PDB entry 6HVU | X-ray diffraction, 2.90 A resolution | chains B and C of the 28 polymer chains in the assembly

== Chain B ==
Protein: Proteasome subunit alpha type-3
Organism: Saccharomyces cerevisiae S288C
Notes: EC 3.4.25.1
Reference sequence: P23638 (PSA3_YEAST); residues 0-257 here correspond to UniProt positions 1-258 (UniProt number = residue number + 1)
Amino-acid sequence (258 residues; each row starts with the number of its first residue; numbering starts at 0):
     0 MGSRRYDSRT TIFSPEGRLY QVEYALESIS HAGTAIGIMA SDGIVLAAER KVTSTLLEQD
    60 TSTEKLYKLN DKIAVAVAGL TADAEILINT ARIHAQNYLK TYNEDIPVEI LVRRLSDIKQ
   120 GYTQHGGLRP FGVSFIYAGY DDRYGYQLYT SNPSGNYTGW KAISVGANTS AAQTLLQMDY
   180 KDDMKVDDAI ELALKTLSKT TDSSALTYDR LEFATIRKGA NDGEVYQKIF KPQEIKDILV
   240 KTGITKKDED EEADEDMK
Unresolved in the structure: 0, 245-257
Curated features (UniProtKB/Swiss-Prot):
  - cross-link (Glycyl lysine isopeptide (Lys-Gly)): Lys99 (interchain with G-Cter in ubiquitin), Lys198 (interchain with G-Cter in ubiquitin), Lys230 (interchain with G-Cter in ubiquitin)

== Chain C ==
Protein: Proteasome subunit alpha type-4
Organism: Saccharomyces cerevisiae S288C
Notes: EC 3.4.25.1
Reference sequence: P40303 (PSA4_YEAST); residues -1 to 252 here correspond to UniProt positions 1-254 (UniProt number = residue number + 2)
Amino-acid sequence (254 residues; each row starts with the number of its first residue; numbers below 1 keep their minus sign (Met-1 is residue -1)):
    -1 MSGYDRALSI FSPDGHIFQV EYALEAVKRG TCAVGVKGKN CVVLGCERRS TLKLQDTRIT
    59 PSKVSKIDSH VVLSFSGLNA DSRILIEKAR VEAQSHRLTL EDPVTVEYLT RYVAGVQQRY
   119 TQSGGVRPFG VSTLIAGFDP RDDEPKLYQT EPSGIYSSWS AQTIGRNSKT VREFLEKNYD
   179 RKEPPATVEE CVKLTVRSLL EVVQTGAKNI EITVVKPDSD IVALSSEEIN QYVTQIEQEK
   239 QEQQEQDKKK KSNH
Unresolved in the structure: -1 to 0, 241-252
Curated features (UniProtKB/Swiss-Prot):
  - modified residue: Thr58 (Phosphothreonine)

== How chain B and chain C interact ==
Residue-residue contacts (74):
  Arg3(B) - Arg4(C)  hydrogen bond (backbone-side chain)
  Asp6(B) - Tyr2(C)  hydrogen bond
  Asp6(B) - Arg4(C)  salt bridge
  Arg8(B) - Arg4(C)
  Thr10(B) - Leu6(C)
  Thr10(B) - Arg125(C)
  Ile11(B) - Gln17(C)
  Phe12(B) - Gln17(C)  hydrogen bond (backbone-side chain)
  Phe12(B) - Tyr20(C)  hydrophobic
  Phe12(B) - Ala21(C)  hydrophobic
  Phe12(B) - Ala24(C)  hydrophobic
  Phe12(B) - Leu76(C)  hydrophobic
  Phe12(B) - Arg125(C)
  Phe12(B) - Pro126(C)
  Phe12(B) - Gly128(C)
  Ser13(B) - Tyr20(C)
  Pro14(B) - Tyr20(C)  hydrophobic
  Pro14(B) - Glu23(C)
  Glu15(B) - Glu23(C)
  Glu15(B) - Arg27(C)  hydrogen bond (backbone-side chain)
  Gly16(B) - Tyr20(C)
  Gly16(B) - Glu23(C)
  Gly16(B) - Ala24(C)
  Gly16(B) - Arg27(C)  hydrogen bond (backbone-side chain)
  Arg17(B) - Arg27(C)
  Leu18(B) - Leu76(C)  hydrophobic
  Leu18(B) - Arg125(C)
  Met38(B) - Asp54(C)
  Arg112(B) - Arg81(C)
  Ser115(B) - Arg81(C)  hydrogen bond (backbone-side chain)
  Asp116(B) - Arg81(C)  salt bridge
  Asp116(B) - Ile82(C)
  Gln119(B) - Ala78(C)
  Gln119(B) - Asp79(C)
  Gln119(B) - Ile82(C)
  Thr122(B) - Arg125(C)  hydrogen bond (backbone-side chain)
  Gln123(B) - Tyr118(C)
  Gln123(B) - Gly123(C)
  Gln123(B) - Val124(C)
  Gln123(B) - Arg125(C)  hydrogen bond (backbone-backbone)
  Gln123(B) - Pro126(C)
  Gln123(B) - Phe127(C)
  His124(B) - Gly123(C)
  His124(B) - Val124(C)
  Gly125(B) - Tyr2(C)
  Gly125(B) - Gly123(C)
  Gly126(B) - Tyr2(C)
  Tyr143(B) - Arg56(C)  hydrogen bond (backbone-side chain)
  Tyr143(B) - Ile57(C)  hydrophobic
  Tyr145(B) - Arg56(C)  hydrogen bond (backbone-side chain)
  Gln146(B) - Ile57(C)
  Leu147(B) - Ile57(C)
  Tyr148(B) - Ile57(C)
  Ser153(B) - Ala78(C)
  Gly154(B) - Ala78(C)
  Gly154(B) - Arg81(C)  hydrogen bond (backbone-side chain)
  Asn155(B) - Asn77(C)
  Asn155(B) - Ala78(C)
  Tyr156(B) - Pro59(C)  hydrophobic
  Tyr156(B) - Arg81(C)
  Gly158(B) - Gln53(C)
  Gly158(B) - Asp54(C)  hydrogen bond (backbone-backbone)
  Gly158(B) - Ile57(C)
  Gly158(B) - Thr58(C)  hydrogen bond (backbone-side chain)
  Trp159(B) - Leu50(C)  hydrophobic
  Trp159(B) - Lys51(C)
  Trp159(B) - Leu52(C)
  Trp159(B) - Gln53(C)
  Trp159(B) - Asp54(C)
  Lys160(B) - Leu52(C)  hydrogen bond (backbone-backbone)
  Lys160(B) - Gln53(C)
  Ala161(B) - Leu52(C)
  Leu175(B) - Leu52(C)
  Gln176(B) - Leu52(C)
Also at the interface, not in a pair above, chain B (41 interface residues in all): Glu108, Thr157, Gln172, Tyr179

== Summary ==
The interface between chain B and chain C involves 41 residues on one side and 31 on the other, with 14
hydrogen bonds and 2 salt bridges. Among the polar pairs are Asp6(B)-Arg4(C), Asp116(B)-Arg81(C) and
Arg3(B)-Arg4(C).
Chain B is Proteasome subunit alpha type-3 and chain C is Proteasome subunit alpha type-4, both from
Saccharomyces cerevisiae S288C; the structure, Yeast 20S proteasome with human beta2i (1-53) in complex with
29, was determined by X-ray diffraction (same publication as 6HTB, 6HTC, 6HTD, 6HTP, 6HTR, 6HUB and 30 further
entries).
